PDB entry 3GGG | X-ray diffraction, 2.21 A resolution | chains D and B

[Chain D (and B)]
Molecule: Prephenate dehydrogenase
Organism: Aquifex aeolicus
Notes: chain B of this document is another copy of the same molecule, construct and numbering; everything in this record applies to it too
UniProtKB: O67636 (O67636_AQUAE); numbering as in UniProt (aligned over 19-311)
Sequence (314 residues; numbered -2 to 311; the number before each row is that of its first residue; numbers below 1 keep their minus sign (Met-2 is residue -2)):
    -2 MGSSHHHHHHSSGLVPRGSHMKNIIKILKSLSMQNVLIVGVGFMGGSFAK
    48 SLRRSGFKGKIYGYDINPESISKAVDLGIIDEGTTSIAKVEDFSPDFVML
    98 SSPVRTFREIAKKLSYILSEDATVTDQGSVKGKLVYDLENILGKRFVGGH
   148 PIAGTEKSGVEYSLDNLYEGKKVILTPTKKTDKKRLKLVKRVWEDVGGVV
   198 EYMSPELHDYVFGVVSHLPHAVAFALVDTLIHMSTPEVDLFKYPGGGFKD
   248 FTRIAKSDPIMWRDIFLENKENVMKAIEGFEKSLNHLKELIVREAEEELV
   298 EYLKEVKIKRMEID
Unresolved in the structure: -2 to 17, 311 (chain B: -2 to 17, 308-311)
Differences from the reference sequence: expression tag (-2 to 18)
Ligand contacts:
  - NAD (nicotinamide-adenine-dinucleotide): Gly37, Val38, Gly39, Phe40, Met41, Gly42, Tyr61, Asp62, Ile63, Asn64, Ser67, Ser98, Ser99, Pro100, Val101, Thr103, Phe104, Ile107, Gln124, Gly125, Ser126, His147, Pro148, Gly151, Thr152, Lys154, Ser155, Gly156, Met258
  - tyrosine (TYR): Gly242, Gly243, Gly244
Reported in the primary citation:
  - binding site for tyrosine: Ser126, His147, Thr152, Ser213, Arg250
  - mutagenesis - S126A (2-fold), R250Q (20-fold): decreased binding to tyrosine
  - mutagenesis - S126A, R250Q: unchanged binding to NAD
  - mutagenesis - H217A, H217N: abolished binding to tyrosine
  - mutagenesis - H217A (7-fold), H217N (7-fold): increased binding to NAD
  - specificity-determining residues: His217
  - mutagenesis - H147N: abolished catalytic activity on prephenate
  - mutagenesis - H147N: unchanged binding to prephenate
  - mutagenesis - S126A (15-fold), H217A, H217N: decreased catalytic activity on prephenate
  - mutagenesis - S126A (10-fold), H217A (40-fold), H217N (30-fold), R250Q (10-fold): decreased binding to prephenate
  - mutagenesis - R250Q: unchanged catalytic activity on prephenate
  - catalytic residues: Ser126, His147

[Interface between chain D and chain B]
Residue-residue contacts - 158 pairs, chain D then chain B:
  Arg102(D) - Glu293(B)  salt bridge
  Lys169(D) - Lys239(B)
  Lys169(D) - Tyr240(B)
  Lys169(D) - Pro241(B)  hydrogen bond (side chain-backbone)
  Glu198(D) - Lys239(B)  salt bridge
  Glu198(D) - Tyr240(B)  hydrogen bond
  Met200(D) - Tyr240(B)
  Leu204(D) - Val235(B)  hydrophobic
  Tyr207(D) - Met230(B)  hydrogen bond (side chain-backbone)
  Val208(D) - Val235(B)  hydrophobic
  Val208(D) - Tyr240(B)  hydrophobic
  Val211(D) - Leu227(B)  hydrophobic
  Val211(D) - Met230(B)  hydrophobic
  Val211(D) - Leu237(B)  hydrophobic
  Val212(D) - Leu227(B)  hydrophobic
  Val212(D) - Leu237(B)
  Val212(D) - Tyr240(B)
  Val212(D) - Phe245(B)
  Ser213(D) - Gly243(B)  hydrogen bond (side chain-backbone)
  Leu215(D) - Leu223(B)  hydrophobic
  Leu215(D) - Thr226(B)
  Pro216(D) - Phe248(B)
  His217(D) - Gly243(B)
  His217(D) - Gly244(B)
  Ala218(D) - Leu284(B)
  Val219(D) - Val219(B)  hydrophobic
  Val219(D) - Phe277(B)
  Ala220(D) - Phe248(B)  hydrophobic
  Phe221(D) - Tyr299(B)
  Phe221(D) - Leu300(B)  hydrophobic
  Phe221(D) - Val303(B)  hydrophobic
  Ala222(D) - Phe277(B)  hydrophobic
  Ala222(D) - Ser280(B)
  Ala222(D) - Leu281(B)
  Ala222(D) - Tyr299(B)
  Leu223(D) - Leu215(B)  hydrophobic
  Leu223(D) - Phe277(B)
  Val224(D) - Glu302(B)
  Asp225(D) - Ser280(B)  hydrogen bond
  Asp225(D) - Tyr299(B)
  Asp225(D) - Glu302(B)
  Thr226(D) - Leu215(B)
  Thr226(D) - Phe277(B)
  Thr226(D) - Ser280(B)  hydrogen bond
  Leu227(D) - Val211(B)
  Leu227(D) - Val212(B)  hydrophobic
  Ile228(D) - Glu302(B)
  His229(D) - Gly276(B)  hydrogen bond (side chain-backbone)
  His229(D) - Ser280(B)  hydrogen bond
  Met230(D) - Tyr207(B)  hydrogen bond (backbone-side chain)
  Met230(D) - Val211(B)  hydrophobic
  Met230(D) - Lys272(B)
  Met230(D) - Gly276(B)
  Ser231(D) - Arg307(B)  hydrogen bond
  Val235(D) - Val208(B)  hydrophobic
  Asp236(D) - Arg307(B)  salt bridge
  Leu237(D) - Val211(B)  hydrophobic
  Leu237(D) - Val212(B)
  Phe238(D) - Arg307(B)
  Lys239(D) - Lys169(B)  hydrogen bond (backbone-side chain)
  Tyr240(D) - Lys169(B)
  Tyr240(D) - Glu198(B)  hydrogen bond
  Tyr240(D) - Met200(B)
  Tyr240(D) - Val208(B)  hydrophobic
  Tyr240(D) - Phe209(B)  hydrophobic
  Tyr240(D) - Val212(B)
  Gly242(D) - Ile149(B)
  Gly243(D) - Ile149(B)
  Gly243(D) - Ser213(B)  hydrogen bond (backbone-side chain)
  Gly243(D) - His217(B)
  Gly244(D) - Pro216(B)
  Gly244(D) - His217(B)
  Gly244(D) - Ile251(B)
  Phe245(D) - Val212(B)
  Asp247(D) - Asp247(B)
  Asp247(D) - Phe248(B)
  Asp247(D) - Arg250(B)  salt bridge
  Phe248(D) - Pro216(B)
  Phe248(D) - Val219(B)  hydrophobic
  Phe248(D) - Phe248(B)
  Arg250(D) - Asp247(B)
  Ile251(D) - Val303(B)
  Ala252(D) - Val303(B)
  Ala252(D) - Lys304(B)  hydrogen bond (backbone-side chain)
  Ser254(D) - Lys304(B)  hydrogen bond (backbone-side chain)
  Pro256(D) - Val297(B)
  Pro256(D) - Leu300(B)
  Pro256(D) - Lys301(B)
  Trp259(D) - Leu300(B)  hydrophobic
  Arg260(D) - Glu293(B)  hydrogen bond (side chain-backbone)
  Arg260(D) - Leu296(B)
  Arg260(D) - Leu300(B)
  Phe263(D) - Ile288(B)  hydrophobic
  Phe263(D) - Leu300(B)  hydrophobic
  Leu264(D) - Ile288(B)
  Leu264(D) - Glu291(B)
  Leu264(D) - Glu293(B)
  Lys267(D) - Ile288(B)
  Lys267(D) - Val289(B)  hydrogen bond (side chain-backbone)
  Lys267(D) - Glu291(B)  salt bridge
  Met271(D) - Lys285(B)
  Met271(D) - Val289(B)  hydrophobic
  Lys272(D) - Met230(B)
  Ile274(D) - Leu281(B)  hydrophobic
  Ile274(D) - Lys285(B)
  Gly276(D) - Thr226(B)
  Gly276(D) - His229(B)  hydrogen bond (backbone-side chain)
  Phe277(D) - Val219(B)
  Phe277(D) - Ala222(B)  hydrophobic
  Phe277(D) - Leu223(B)  hydrophobic
  Phe277(D) - Thr226(B)
  Phe277(D) - Phe277(B)  hydrophobic
  Glu278(D) - Asn282(B)
  Glu278(D) - Lys285(B)  salt bridge
  Ser280(D) - Ala222(B)
  Ser280(D) - Asp225(B)  hydrogen bond
  Ser280(D) - Thr226(B)  hydrogen bond (side chain-backbone)
  Ser280(D) - His229(B)  hydrogen bond
  Leu281(D) - Ala222(B)
  Asn282(D) - Glu278(B)
  Leu284(D) - Ala218(B)
  Lys285(D) - Met271(B)
  Lys285(D) - Ile274(B)
  Lys285(D) - Glu278(B)  salt bridge
  Ile288(D) - Phe263(B)
  Ile288(D) - Leu264(B)
  Ile288(D) - Lys267(B)
  Ile288(D) - Val270(B)  hydrophobic
  Val289(D) - Met271(B)  hydrophobic
  Glu291(D) - Leu264(B)
  Glu291(D) - Lys267(B)  salt bridge
  Glu293(D) - Arg102(B)  salt bridge
  Glu293(D) - Arg260(B)  hydrogen bond (backbone-side chain)
  Glu293(D) - Leu264(B)
  Val297(D) - Pro256(B)
  Val297(D) - Arg260(B)
  Tyr299(D) - Ala222(B)
  Tyr299(D) - Asp225(B)
  Leu300(D) - Phe221(B)  hydrophobic
  Leu300(D) - Pro256(B)
  Leu300(D) - Trp259(B)  hydrophobic
  Leu300(D) - Arg260(B)
  Lys301(D) - Pro256(B)
  Glu302(D) - Ile228(B)
  Val303(D) - Phe221(B)  hydrophobic
  Val303(D) - Val224(B)  hydrophobic
  Val303(D) - Ala252(B)
  Lys304(D) - Ala252(B)
  Lys304(D) - Lys253(B)
  Lys304(D) - Ser254(B)
  Lys304(D) - Pro256(B)
  Lys306(D) - Ile228(B)
  Lys306(D) - Phe238(B)
  Arg307(D) - Lys246(B)  hydrogen bond (side chain-backbone)
  Arg307(D) - Thr249(B)  hydrogen bond
  Arg307(D) - Lys253(B)
  Met308(D) - Lys253(B)
  Ile310(D) - Phe238(B)
Also at the interface, not in a pair above, chain D (84 interface residues in all): Ile149, Phe209, Pro241, Lys253, Ile257, Val270, Ala273, Lys279, Leu296
Also at the interface, not in a pair above, chain B (82 interface residues in all): Ala150, Leu204, Ala220, Gly242, Ile257, Ala273, Ile305

[Summary]
84 residues of chain D face 82 of chain B across their interface; the contacts include 24 hydrogen bonds and 9
salt bridges. Polar contacts include Arg102(D)-Glu293(B), Glu198(D)-Lys239(B) and Asp236(D)-Arg307(B). The
paper reports catalytic residues Ser126(D) and His147(D); S126A, H217A and H217N of chain D, among others,
reduce binding to prephenate; 5 substitutions were tested in all.
Chain D and chain B are both Prephenate dehydrogenase (Aquifex aeolicus); the structure, The crystal structure
of A. aeolicus prephenate dehydrogenase in complex with tyrosine and NAD+, was determined by X-ray
diffraction, deposited together with 3GGO and 3GGP.
